Entry 7KTN (X-ray diffraction, 1.33 A resolution); this record covers chains A and P of the 4 polymer chains in the assembly.

Chain A:
Protein: DNA-directed DNA/RNA polymerase mu
Organism: Homo sapiens
Notes: EC 2.7.7.7
UniProtKB: Q9NP87 (DPOLM_HUMAN); aligned to UniProt positions 132-494 over residues 132-494
Chain sequence (356 residues; row label = number of the first residue in the row; note: 12 numbers in that range are skipped by the numbering (no residue carries them; nothing is unmodelled there)):
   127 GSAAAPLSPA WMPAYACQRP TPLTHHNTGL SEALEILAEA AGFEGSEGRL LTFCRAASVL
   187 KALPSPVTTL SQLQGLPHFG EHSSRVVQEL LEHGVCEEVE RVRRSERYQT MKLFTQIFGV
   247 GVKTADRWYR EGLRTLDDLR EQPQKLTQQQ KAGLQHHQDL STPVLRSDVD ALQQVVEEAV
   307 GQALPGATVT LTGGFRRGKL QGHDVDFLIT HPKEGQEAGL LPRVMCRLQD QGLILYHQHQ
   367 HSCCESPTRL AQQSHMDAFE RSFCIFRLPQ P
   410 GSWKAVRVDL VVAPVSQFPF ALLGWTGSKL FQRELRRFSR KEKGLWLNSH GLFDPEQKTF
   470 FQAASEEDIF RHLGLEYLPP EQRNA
Unresolved in the structure: 127-137, 365-384
Glycans and other covalent adducts: 2,3-dihydroxy-1,4-dithiobutane (DTT) linked to Cys-180
Construct notes: expression tag (127-131); linker (410)
Bound ions: Na+ site 1: Thr-241, Ile-243, Val-246 (shared with DT3(P) of chain P); Mg2+: Asp-332 (shared with 8OG_5(P) of chain P); Na+ site 2: Asp-332, Asp-418 (shared with DA4(P), 8OG_5(P) of chain P)
Swiss-Prot annotation at these positions:
  - region: Arg-323 to Asp-332 (Involved in ssDNA binding)
  - binding site (Mg(2+)): Asp-330, Asp-332, Asp-418
  - site: Gly-433 (Responsible for the low discrimination between dNTP and rNTP)
From the paper describing this entry:
  - mutagenesis - R445A: increased catalytic activity on dGTP misinsertion
  - mutagenesis - K438D: decreased catalytic activity on Mg2+-dependent dGTP:At
  - mutagenesis - K438D (23-fold): decreased catalytic activity on :Ct insertion
  - mutagenesis - K438D: unchanged catalytic activity on in the presence of Mn2+
  - mutagenesis - Q441A: unchanged catalytic activity on 8-oxodGTP

Chain P:
Molecule: 5-nt DNA strand
Sequence (5 nucleotides; each row starts with the number of its first residue):
     1 CGTAG
Modified positions: 8OG (8-oxo-2'-deoxy-guanosine-5'-monophosphate) at position 5
Bound ions: Na+ site 1: DT3 (shared with Thr-241(A), Ile-243(A), Val-246(A) of chain A); Na+ site 2: DA4, 8OG_5 (shared with Asp-332(A), Asp-418(A) of chain A); Mg2+: 8OG_5 (shared with Asp-332(A) of chain A)

Interface between chain A and chain P:
Pairs across the interface (30):
  Ile-243(A) / DT3(P)  phosphate contact
  Phe-244(A) / DT3(P)  phosphate contact
  Gly-245(A) / DG2(P)  phosphate contact
  Gly-245(A) / DT3(P)  hydrogen bond to the phosphate
  Val-246(A) / DG2(P)  hydrogen bond to the phosphate
  Val-246(A) / DT3(P)  hydrogen bond to the phosphate
  Gly-247(A) / DG2(P)  hydrogen bond to the phosphate
  Gly-247(A) / DT3(P)  phosphate contact
  Lys-249(A) / DC1(P)  phosphate contact
  Lys-249(A) / DG2(P)  phosphate contact
  Thr-250(A) / DC1(P)  hydrogen bond to the phosphate
  Thr-250(A) / DG2(P)  hydrogen bond to the phosphate
  Gln-275(A) / DG2(P)  sugar contact
  Arg-323(A) / 8OG_5(P)  hydrogen bond to the phosphate
  Asp-330(A) / 8OG_5(P)  phosphate contact
  Asp-332(A) / DA4(P)  phosphate contact
  Asp-332(A) / 8OG_5(P)  phosphate contact
  Phe-389(A) / DT3(P)  sugar contact
  Phe-389(A) / DA4(P)  sugar contact
  Arg-416(A) / DT3(P)  phosphate contact
  Arg-416(A) / DA4(P)  salt bridge to the phosphate
  Asp-418(A) / DA4(P)  sugar contact
  Gly-433(A) / 8OG_5(P)  sugar contact
  Trp-434(A) / DA4(P)  phosphate contact
  Trp-434(A) / 8OG_5(P)  sugar contact
  Thr-435(A) / 8OG_5(P)  phosphate contact
  Gly-436(A) / 8OG_5(P)  phosphate contact
  Ser-437(A) / 8OG_5(P)  sugar contact
  Lys-438(A) / 8OG_5(P)  hydrogen bond to the base
  Gln-441(A) / 8OG_5(P)  base contact
Other interface residues (no listed pair), chain A (24 interface residues in all): Val-248, Arg-387, Arg-445

Summary:
24 residues of chain A face 5 of chain P across their interface; the contacts include 8 hydrogen bonds and 1
salt bridge. Polar contacts include Lys-438(A)/8OG_5(P), Gly-245(A)/DT3(P) and Val-246(A)/DG2(P). From the
paper: R445A of chain A increases catalytic activity on dGTP misinsertion; K438D of chain A reduces catalytic
activity on Mg2+-dependent dGTP:At.
Chain A is DNA-directed DNA/RNA polymerase mu (Homo sapiens) and chain P is a 5-nt DNA strand; the structure,
DNA Polymerase Mu, 8-oxodGTP:At Product State Ternary Complex, 10 mM Mg2+ (2160min), was determined by X-ray
diffraction, deposited together with 7KSS, 7KST, 7KSU, 7KSV, 7KSW, 7KSX and 25 further entries.
